Entry 6RAW (electron microscopy, 3.70 A resolution); this record covers chains 3 and F of the 13 polymer chains in the assembly.

Chain 3:
Molecule: DNA replication licensing factor Mcm3
Source organism: Drosophila melanogaster
Notes: EC 3.6.4.12
UniProt: Q9XYU1 (MCM3_DROME); residues 1-819 here = UniProt positions 1-819
Chain sequence (819 residues; numbered 1 to 819; the number before each row is that of its first residue):
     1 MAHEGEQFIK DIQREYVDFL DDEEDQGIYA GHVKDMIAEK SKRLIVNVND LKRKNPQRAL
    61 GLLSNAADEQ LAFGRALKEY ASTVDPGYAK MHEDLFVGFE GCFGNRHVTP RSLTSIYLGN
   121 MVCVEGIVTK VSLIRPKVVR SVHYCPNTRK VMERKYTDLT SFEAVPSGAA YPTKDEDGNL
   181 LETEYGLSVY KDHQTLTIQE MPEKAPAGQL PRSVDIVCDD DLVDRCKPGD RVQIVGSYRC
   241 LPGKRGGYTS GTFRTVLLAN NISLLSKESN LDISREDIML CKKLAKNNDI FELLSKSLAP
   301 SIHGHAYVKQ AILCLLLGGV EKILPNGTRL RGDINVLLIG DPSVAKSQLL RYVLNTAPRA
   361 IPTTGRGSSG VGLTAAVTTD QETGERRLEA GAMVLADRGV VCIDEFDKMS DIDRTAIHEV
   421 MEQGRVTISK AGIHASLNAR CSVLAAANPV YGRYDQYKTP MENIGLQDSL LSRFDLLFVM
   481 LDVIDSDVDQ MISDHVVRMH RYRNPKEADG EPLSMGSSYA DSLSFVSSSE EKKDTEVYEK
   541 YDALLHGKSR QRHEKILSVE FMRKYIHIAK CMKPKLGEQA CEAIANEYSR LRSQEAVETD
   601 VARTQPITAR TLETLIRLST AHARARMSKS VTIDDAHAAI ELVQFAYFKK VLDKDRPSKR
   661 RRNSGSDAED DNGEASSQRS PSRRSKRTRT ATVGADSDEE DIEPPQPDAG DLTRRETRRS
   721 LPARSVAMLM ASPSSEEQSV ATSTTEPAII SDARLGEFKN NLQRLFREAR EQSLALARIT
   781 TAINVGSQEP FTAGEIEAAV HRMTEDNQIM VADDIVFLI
Not modelled in the structure: 1-3, 102-103, 167-170, 247-249, 303, 306-307, 339, 344, 501-542, 645-819
Small-molecule neighbours:
  - ADP (adenosine-5'-diphosphate): Glu422, Arg473, Ala609, Arg610
  - ATP (adenosine-5'-triphosphate): Ser301, Ile302, His305, Pro342, Ser343, Ala345, Lys346, Ser347, Gln348, Asp404, Glu405, Ala447, Asn448
Reported in the primary citation:
  - catalytic residues: Arg473 (citing earlier work)
  - mutagenesis - R473A: abolished catalytic activity

Chain F:
Molecule: 26-nt DNA strand
Sequence (26 nucleotides; each row starts with the number of its first residue; numbers below 1 keep their minus sign (DA-11 is residue -11)):
   -11 ATCGATCGAT CGATTTTTTT TTTTTT

Chain 3 / chain F interface:
Residue-residue contacts (10; chain 3 residue first):
  Ser369(3) - DT9(F)  hydrogen bond to the phosphate
  Ala375(3) - DT7(F)  phosphate contact
  Ala375(3) - DT8(F)  phosphate contact
  Val377(3) - DT7(F)  sugar contact
  Asp380(3) - DT4(F)  phosphate contact
  Asp380(3) - DT5(F)  sugar contact
  Arg387(3) - DT6(F)  hydrogen bond to the phosphate
  Arg387(3) - DT7(F)  salt bridge to the phosphate
  Lys430(3) - DT7(F)  hydrogen bond to the phosphate
  Lys430(3) - DT8(F)  salt bridge to the phosphate
Interface residues without a listed pair, chain 3 (7 interface residues in all): Ser368

Summary:
The interface between chain 3 and chain F involves 7 residues on one side and 6 on the other, with 3 hydrogen
bonds and 2 salt bridges. Polar pairs include Ser369(3)-DT9(F), Arg387(3)-DT6(F) and Lys430(3)-DT7(F). Bound
to chain 3: ATP and ADP. The paper reports the catalytic residue Arg473(3); R473A of chain 3 abolishes
catalytic activity.
Chain 3 is DNA replication licensing factor Mcm3 (Drosophila melanogaster) and chain F is a 26-nt DNA strand;
the structure, D. melanogaster CMG-DNA, State 1A, was determined by electron microscopy, deposited together
with 6RAZ, 6RAX and 6RAY.
